Entry 1C8M (X-ray diffraction, 2.80 A resolution); this record covers chains 1 and 4 of the 4 polymer chains in the assembly.

== Chain 1 ==
Name: Human rhinovirus 16 coat protein
Source organism: Human rhinovirus 16
UniProtKB: Q82122 (POLG_HRV16); residues 1-285 here correspond to UniProt positions 568-852 (UniProt number = residue number + 567)
Chain sequence (285 residues; row label = number of the first residue in the row):
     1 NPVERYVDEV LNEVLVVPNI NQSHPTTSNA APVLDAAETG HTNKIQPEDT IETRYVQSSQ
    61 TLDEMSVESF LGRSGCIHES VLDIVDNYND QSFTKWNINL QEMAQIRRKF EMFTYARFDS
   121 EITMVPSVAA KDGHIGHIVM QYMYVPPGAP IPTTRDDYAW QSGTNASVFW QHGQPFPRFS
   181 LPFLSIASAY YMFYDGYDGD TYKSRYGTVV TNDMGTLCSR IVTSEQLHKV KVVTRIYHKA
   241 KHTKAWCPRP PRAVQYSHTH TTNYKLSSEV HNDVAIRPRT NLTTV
Metal / ion sites: Zn2+ near His134 (its only coordinating residue here)
Residues lining bound ligands: win63843 (W11; 3-{3,5-dimethyl-4-[3-(3-methyl-isoxazol-5-yl)-propoxy]-phenyl}-5-trifluoromethyl-[1,2,4]oxadiazole): Ile77, Trp96, Ile98, Leu100, Phe118, Ser120, Ile122, Met124, Tyr142, Met143, Tyr144, Ala166, Ser167, Val168, Phe179, Leu181, Leu184, Tyr190, Met192, Asn212, Met214, Leu217, Ile236, His238

== Chain 4 ==
Name: Human rhinovirus 16 coat protein
Source organism: Human rhinovirus 16
UniProtKB: Q82122 (POLG_HRV16); aligned to UniProt positions 1-77 over residues 1-77
Chain sequence (77 residues; numbered 1 to 77; the number before each row is that of its first residue):
     1 GAQVSRQNVG THSTQNMVSN GSSINYFNIN YFKDAASSGA SRLDFSQDPS KFTDPVKDVL
    61 EKGIPTLQSP SVEACGY
Not modelled in the structure: 8-22, 45-77
Differences from the reference sequence: conflict Ile24 (Leu25 in Q82122)

== Interface between chain 1 and chain 4 ==
Contacting residue pairs - 24 pairs, chain 1 then chain 4:
  Asn1(1) with Gln7(4)
  Val3(1) with Ile24(4)
  Tyr6(1) with Tyr26(4), hydrophobic
  Glu9(1) with Tyr26(4); Arg42(4), salt bridge
  Val14(1) with Asp44(4)
  Leu15(1) with Asp44(4)
  Asp63(1) with Leu43(4)
  Ser66(1) with Leu43(4)
  Glu68(1) with Ala40(4); Ser41(4), hydrogen bond (side chain-backbone)
  Asp119(1) with Ala36(4)
  Ser180(1) with Ala36(4); Ser37(4)
  Leu181(1) with Ala36(4)
  Pro182(1) with Ala36(4), hydrophobic
  Lys241(1) with Ala36(4), hydrogen bond (side chain-backbone); Ser37(4); Ser38(4), hydrogen bond (side chain-backbone)
  His242(1) with Ala35(4); Ala36(4); Ser38(4), hydrogen bond (side chain-backbone); Gly39(4), hydrogen bond (side chain-backbone); Ser41(4)
Also at the interface, not in a pair above, chain 1 (16 interface residues in all): Val7
Also at the interface, not in a pair above, chain 4 (14 interface residues in all): Ser5

== Overview ==
The interface between chain 1 and chain 4 involves 16 residues on one side and 14 on the other, with 5
hydrogen bonds and 1 salt bridge. Among the polar pairs are Glu9(1)-Arg42(4), Glu68(1)-Ser41(4) and
Lys241(1)-Ala36(4). Chain 1 binds win63843.
Chain 1 is Human rhinovirus 16 coat protein and chain 4 is Human rhinovirus 16 coat protein, both from Human
rhinovirus 16; the structure, Refined crystal structure of human rhinovirus 16 complexed with VP63843
(pleconaril), an anti-picornaviral drug currently in ..., was determined by X-ray diffraction.
